PDB entry 2HYB | X-ray diffraction, 2.50 A resolution | chains A and E of the 6 polymer chains in the assembly

[Chain A]
Name: Putative sulfurtransferase dsrE
Source organism: Allochromatium vinosum
Notes: EC 2.8.1.-
Reference sequence: O87896 (DSRE_CHRVI); residues 1-130 here = UniProt positions 1-130
Amino-acid sequence (130 residues; each row starts with the number of its first residue):
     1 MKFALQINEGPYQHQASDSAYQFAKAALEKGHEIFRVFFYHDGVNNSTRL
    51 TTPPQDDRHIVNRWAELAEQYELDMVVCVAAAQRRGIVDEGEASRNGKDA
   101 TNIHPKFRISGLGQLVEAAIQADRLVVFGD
UniProt features mapped onto this chain:
  - active site: C78 (Cysteine persulfide intermediate)

[Chain E]
Name: Intracellular sulfur oxidation protein dsrF
Source organism: Allochromatium vinosum
Reference sequence: O87897 (DSRF_CHRVI); residues 1201-1336 here correspond to UniProt positions 1-136 (UniProt number = residue number - 1200)
Amino-acid sequence (136 residues; row label = number of the first residue in the row):
  1201 MSEVVKKFMYLNRKAPYGTIYAWEALEVVLIGAAFDQDVCVLFLDDGVYQ
  1251 LTRGQDTKGIGMKNFSPTYRTLGDYEVRRIYVDRDSLEARGLTQDDLVEI
  1301 AFEDMETEEEFDNIVEVIDSARVSELMNESDAVFSF
Unresolved in the structure: 1201-1204

[Chain A / chain E interface]
Pairs across the interface (16; chain A residue first):
  Y12(A) - I1220(E)
  Q13(A) - T1219(E)
  Q13(A) - I1220(E)  hydrogen bond (backbone-backbone)
  Q13(A) - Y1221(E)  hydrogen bond
  H14(A) - G1218(E)
  H14(A) - T1219(E)
  Q15(A) - Y1217(E)
  Q15(A) - G1218(E)  hydrogen bond (backbone-backbone)
  Q22(A) - I1260(E)
  Q22(A) - G1261(E)
  D56(A) - K1263(E)  salt bridge
  D57(A) - M1262(E)
  D57(A) - K1263(E)  hydrogen bond (side chain-backbone)
  R58(A) - G1261(E)
  R58(A) - M1262(E)
  R63(A) - G1261(E)
Also at the interface, not in a pair above, chain A (10 interface residues in all): D18
Also at the interface, not in a pair above, chain E (10 interface residues in all): E1224

[Summary]
The chain A/chain E interface involves 10 residues from each chain; the contacts include 4 hydrogen bonds and
1 salt bridge. Polar pairs include D56(A)-K1263(E), Q13(A)-Y1221(E) and D57(A)-K1263(E). Curated annotation
(UniProt) lists active-site residue C78(A) on chain A.
Chain A is Putative sulfurtransferase dsrE and chain E is Intracellular sulfur oxidation protein dsrF, both
from Allochromatium vinosum; the structure, Crystal Structure of Hexameric DsrEFH, was determined by X-ray
diffraction.
